4D5D - chain A; structure by X-ray diffraction, 1.90 A resolution.

== Chain A ==
Molecule: CYMA
From: Klebsiella oxytoca
Reference sequence: Q48391 (Q48391_KLEOX); residues 1-324 here correspond to UniProt positions 23-346 (UniProt number = residue number + 22)
Chain sequence (339 residues; row label = number of the first residue in the row; numbers below 1 keep their minus sign (Ala-14 is residue -14)):
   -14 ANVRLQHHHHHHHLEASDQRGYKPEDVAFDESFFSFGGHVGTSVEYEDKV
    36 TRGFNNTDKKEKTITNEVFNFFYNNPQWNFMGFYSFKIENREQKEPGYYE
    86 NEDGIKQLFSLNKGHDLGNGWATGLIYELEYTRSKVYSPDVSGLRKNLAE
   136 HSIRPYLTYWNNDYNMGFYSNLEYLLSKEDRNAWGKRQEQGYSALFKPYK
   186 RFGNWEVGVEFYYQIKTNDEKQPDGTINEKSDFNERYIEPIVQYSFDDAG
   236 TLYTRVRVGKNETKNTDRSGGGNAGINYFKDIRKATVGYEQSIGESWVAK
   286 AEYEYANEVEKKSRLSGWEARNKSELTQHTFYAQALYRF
Not modelled in the structure: -14 to 13
Differences from the reference sequence: expression tag (-14 to 0)
Reported in the primary citation:
  - binding site for alpha-D-glucopyranose: Tyr154

== Summary ==
The paper reports a binding site for alpha-D-glucopyranose at Tyr154.
Chain A is CYMA (Klebsiella oxytoca); the structure, Crystal structure of CymA from Klebsiella oxytoca, was
determined by X-ray diffraction together with 4D51, 4V3G and 4V3H from the same study.
